Entry 8SS7 (electron microscopy, 2.76 A resolution); this record covers chains A and E of the 6 polymer chains in the assembly.

Chain A:
Name: Glutamate receptor 2, Voltage-dependent calcium channel gamma-5 subunit chimera
From: Rattus norvegicus
UniProtKB: chimeric construct of P19491, Q8VHW8: residues 10-826 from P19491 (GRIA2_RAT), isoform P19491-2 positions 25-841 (UniProt number = residue number + 15); residues 832-1035 from Q8VHW8 positions 4-207 (UniProt number = residue number - 828)
Amino-acid sequence (1026 residues; row label = number of the first residue in the row):
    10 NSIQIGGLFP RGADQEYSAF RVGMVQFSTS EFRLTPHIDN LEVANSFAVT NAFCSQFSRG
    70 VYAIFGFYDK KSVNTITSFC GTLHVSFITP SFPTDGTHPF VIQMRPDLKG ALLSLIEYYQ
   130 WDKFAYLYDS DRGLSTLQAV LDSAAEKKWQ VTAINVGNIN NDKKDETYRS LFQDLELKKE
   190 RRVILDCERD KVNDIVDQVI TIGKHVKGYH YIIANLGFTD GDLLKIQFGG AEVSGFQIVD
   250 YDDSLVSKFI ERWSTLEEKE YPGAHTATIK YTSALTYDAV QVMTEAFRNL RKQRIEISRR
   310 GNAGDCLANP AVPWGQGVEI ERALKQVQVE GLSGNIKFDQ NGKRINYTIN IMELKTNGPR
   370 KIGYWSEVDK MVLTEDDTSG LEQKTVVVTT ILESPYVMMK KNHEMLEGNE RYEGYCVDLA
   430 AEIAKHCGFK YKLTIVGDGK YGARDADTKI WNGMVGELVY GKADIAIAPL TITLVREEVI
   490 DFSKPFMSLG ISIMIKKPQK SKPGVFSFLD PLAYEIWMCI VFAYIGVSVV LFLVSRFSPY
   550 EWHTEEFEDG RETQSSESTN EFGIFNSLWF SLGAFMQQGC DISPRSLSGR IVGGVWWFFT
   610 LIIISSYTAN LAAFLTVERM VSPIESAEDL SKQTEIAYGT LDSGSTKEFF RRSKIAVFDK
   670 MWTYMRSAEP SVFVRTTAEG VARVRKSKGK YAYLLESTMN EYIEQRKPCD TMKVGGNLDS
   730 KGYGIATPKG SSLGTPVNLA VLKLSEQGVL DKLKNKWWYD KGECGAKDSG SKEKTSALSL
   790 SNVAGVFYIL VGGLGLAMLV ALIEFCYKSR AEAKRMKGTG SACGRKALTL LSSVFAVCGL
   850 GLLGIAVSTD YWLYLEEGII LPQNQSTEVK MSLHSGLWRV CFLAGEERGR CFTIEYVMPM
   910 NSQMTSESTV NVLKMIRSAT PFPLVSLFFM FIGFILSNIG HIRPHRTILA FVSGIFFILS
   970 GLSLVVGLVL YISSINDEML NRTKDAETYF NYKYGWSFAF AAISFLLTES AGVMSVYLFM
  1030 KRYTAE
Unresolved in the structure: 10-391, 549-568, 776-783, 821-832, 908-918, 1035
Sequence notes: conflict E241 (Asn256 in P19491), L382 (Val397 in P19491), E384 (Gly405 in P19491), D385 (Asn406 in P19491), Q392 (Asn413 in P19491), S754 (Asn775 in P19491), V758 (Leu779 in P19491); linker (827-831)
Swiss-Prot annotation at these positions:
  - glycosylation: N355 (N-linked (GlcNAc...) asparagine)
Disulfides: C718-C773, C890-C900
Small-molecule neighbours:
  - 6ZP (2-(6'-oxo-1'-phenyl[1',6'-dihydro[2,3'-bipyridine]]-5'-yl)benzonitrile): S510, K511, P512, S516, F517, D519, P520, Y616, N619, L620, F623, L624, L787, N791, V792
  - spermidine (SPD): Q586, G588, C589
  - ZK1 ({[7-morpholin-4-yl-2,3-dioxo-6-(trifluoromethyl)-3,4-dihydroquinoxalin-1(2H)-yl]methyl}phosphonic acid): E402, Y405, Y450, P478, L479, T480, R485, G653, S654, T686, E705, T707, M708, Y732
From the paper describing this entry:
  - binding site for 6ZP: P512, S516, F517, D519, P520, S615, Y616, N619, L620, F623, L624

Chain E:
Name: Protein cornichon homolog 2
From: Homo sapiens
UniProtKB: Q6PI25 (CNIH2_HUMAN); residues 1-160 here = UniProt positions 1-160
Amino-acid sequence (160 residues; each row starts with the number of its first residue):
     1 MAFTFAAFCY MLTLVLCASL IFFVIWHIIA FDELRTDFKN PIDQGNPARA RERLKNIERI
    61 CCLLRKLVVP EYSIHGLFCL MFLCAAEWVT LGLNIPLLFY HLWRYFHRPA DGSEVMYDAV
   121 SIMNADILNY CQKESWCKLA FYLLSFFYYL YSMVYTLVSF
Unresolved in the structure: 1, 38-55, 160

Interface between chain A and chain E:
Residue-residue contacts (14):
  L789(A) - F3(E)  hydrophobic
  L789(A) - T4(E)
  L789(A) - F5(E)
  A793(A) - F3(E)  hydrophobic
  F796(A) - F3(E)  hydrophobic
  F796(A) - F8(E)  hydrophobic
  Y797(A) - F3(E)
  Y797(A) - M11(E)  hydrophobic
  V800(A) - F8(E)  hydrophobic
  V800(A) - M11(E)
  V800(A) - V15(E)  hydrophobic
  M807(A) - V15(E)  hydrophobic
  M807(A) - S19(E)
  L811(A) - F22(E)  hydrophobic
Also at the interface, not in a pair above, chain A (10 interface residues in all): L803, G804, F814
Also at the interface, not in a pair above, chain E (9 interface residues in all): W26

Summary:
The interface between chain A and chain E involves 10 residues on one side and 9 on the other. Chain A binds
compound 6ZP, compound ZK1 and spermidine. From the paper: a binding site for 6ZP at P512(A), S516(A) and
F517(A) among others.
Chain A is Glutamate receptor 2, Voltage-dependent calcium channel gamma-5 subunit chimera (Rattus norvegicus)
and chain E is Protein cornichon homolog 2 (Homo sapiens); the structure, Structure of AMPA receptor GluA2
complex with auxiliary subunits TARP gamma-5 and cornichon-2 bound to competitive ..., was determined by
electron microscopy, deposited together with 8SS2, 8SS3, 8SS4, 8SS6, 8SSA and 8SSB.
